Entry 4ZXD (X-ray diffraction, 3.05 A resolution); this record covers chains A and W of the 4 polymer chains in the assembly.

Chain A:
Molecule: Hydroquinone dioxygenase small subunit
Source organism: Pseudomonas sp. (strain WBC-3)
UniProt: C1I210 (C1I210_PSEWB); residues 1-164 here = UniProt positions 1-164
Amino-acid sequence (168 residues; numbered -3 to 164; the number before each row is that of its first residue; numbers below 1 keep their minus sign (Gly-3 is residue -3)):
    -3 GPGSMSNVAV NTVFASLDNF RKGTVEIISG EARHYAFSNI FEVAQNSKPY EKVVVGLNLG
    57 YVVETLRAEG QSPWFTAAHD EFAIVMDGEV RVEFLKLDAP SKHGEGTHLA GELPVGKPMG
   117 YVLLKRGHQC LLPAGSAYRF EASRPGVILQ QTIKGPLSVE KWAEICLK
Unresolved in the structure: -3 to 4
Differences from the reference sequence: expression tag (-3 to 0)

Chain W:
Molecule: Hydroquinone dioxygenase large subunit
Source organism: Pseudomonas sp. (strain WBC-3)
UniProt: C1I209 (C1I209_PSEWB); residue numbers follow UniProt; this construct covers 1-339
Amino-acid sequence (339 residues; row label = number of the first residue in the row):
     1 MAMLESAVDS AAFADDDVQA SPPHAVTGYR SFQLGAFELS RDEYFARITW PAKGETRSHL
    61 IPADIFLRAM MRDVAWGFFY GWVNFDHVIG TRNYYGKVDL YAGTFNGTLK AAGVNYTENF
   121 ETPLIMATFK AILRDWTNAT FDPFAAPEET GSAFGRKNGE NLECIERFRI ATKRMPGLQD
   181 DSPLRNDLPV NRQFADVSQD EPEVHAAEGF EGELHAFSLF KYLSRSDVTW NPSVTSVCKA
   241 SLFCPTTEEF ILPVFHGNDR VEWFIQMSDE IVWDVGDKDD GNPRARITMR AGDVCAMPAD
   301 IRHQGYSTKR SMLMVWENAT PNLPHLYESG ELKPYPIEF
Unresolved in the structure: 1-15

Chain A / chain W interface:
Contacting residue pairs (151):
  Val6(A) with Arg192(W); Gln193(W); Asp196(W); Lys309(W)
  Asn7(A) with Asp196(W); Asp269(W); Lys309(W)
  Thr8(A) with Gln193(W); Phe194(W); Asp196(W), hydrogen bond; Val197(W); Ser268(W); Asp269(W); Lys309(W), hydrogen bond
  Val9(A) with Ser268(W); Asp269(W), hydrogen bond (backbone-side chain); Ala291(W)
  Phe10(A) with Val197(W), hydrophobic; Phe220(W), hydrophobic; Met267(W); Ser268(W)
  Ala11(A) with Ala291(W)
  Arg17(A) with Arg290(W)
  Lys18(A) with Arg290(W), hydrogen bond (backbone-side chain); Asp293(W)
  Gly19(A) with Thr288(W); Asp293(W), hydrogen bond (backbone-side chain)
  Thr20(A) with Ile287(W); Thr288(W), hydrogen bond (backbone-backbone)
  Val21(A) with Ile287(W), hydrophobic
  Glu22(A) with Ala285(W); Arg286(W), hydrogen bond (backbone-backbone)
  Ile23(A) with Arg284(W)
  Ile24(A) with Pro283(W); Arg284(W), hydrogen bond (backbone-backbone)
  Ser25(A) with Arg284(W), hydrogen bond (backbone-backbone)
  Arg29(A) with Glu338(W), salt bridge; Phe339(W), hydrogen bond (side chain-backbone)
  His30(A) with Pro298(W); Tyr335(W); Pro336(W)
  Tyr31(A) with Val275(W); Arg284(W); Ala285(W); Ile287(W), hydrophobic; Cys295(W); Ala296(W), hydrogen bond (backbone-backbone); Pro298(W)
  Ala32(A) with Trp263(W), hydrophobic; Val294(W)
  Phe33(A) with Ile287(W), hydrophobic; Thr288(W); Asp293(W); Val294(W); Cys295(W), hydrophobic
  Ser34(A) with Asp293(W); Val294(W), hydrogen bond (backbone-backbone)
  Asn35(A) with Ala291(W); Gly292(W); Asp293(W), hydrogen bond
  Ile36(A) with Gly292(W), hydrogen bond (backbone-backbone); Val294(W), hydrophobic
  Phe37(A) with Gly292(W)
  Val51(A) with Trp263(W); Val294(W)
  Gly52(A) with Trp263(W); Trp316(W)
  Leu53(A) with Trp263(W), hydrogen bond (backbone-side chain); Trp316(W); Pro336(W); Ile337(W), hydrophobic
  Asn54(A) with Val261(W), hydrogen bond (side chain-backbone); Trp263(W); Trp316(W); Asn318(W), hydrogen bond
  Leu55(A) with Asn318(W); Leu323(W), hydrophobic; Leu332(W), hydrophobic
  Tyr57(A) with Cys238(W); Lys239(W); Ala240(W), hydrogen bond (side chain-backbone); Ser241(W); Trp316(W); Asn318(W)
  Val58(A) with Trp316(W), hydrophobic
  Val59(A) with Phe243(W), hydrophobic; Trp316(W), hydrophobic
  His75(A) with Lys239(W)
  Asp76(A) with Arg174(W), salt bridge; Cys238(W)
  Phe78(A) with Arg174(W); Met175(W), hydrophobic; Ser236(W); Val237(W)
  Ile80(A) with Phe243(W), hydrophobic
  Met82(A) with Phe220(W), hydrophobic
  Phe90(A) with Leu214(W), hydrophobic
  Lys92(A) with Phe210(W); Glu213(W), salt bridge
  Glu101(A) with Lys239(W), salt bridge
  Lys113(A) with Phe210(W)
  Pro114(A) with Ala207(W); Phe210(W)
  Met115(A) with Ala206(W); Ala207(W), hydrogen bond (backbone-backbone); Phe210(W), hydrophobic; Glu213(W); Leu214(W)
  Gly116(A) with His205(W); Ala207(W); Leu214(W)
  Tyr117(A) with Val204(W); His205(W), hydrogen bond (backbone-backbone); Leu214(W)
  Val118(A) with Glu203(W); Val204(W), hydrophobic; Ala216(W), hydrophobic
  Leu119(A) with Pro202(W); Glu203(W), hydrogen bond (backbone-backbone)
  Gly123(A) with Ser218(W); Leu219(W), hydrogen bond (backbone-backbone); Phe220(W), hydrogen bond (backbone-backbone)
  His124(A) with Asp200(W), hydrogen bond (side chain-backbone); Glu201(W); Pro202(W); Phe217(W); Ser218(W)
  Gln125(A) with Met175(W); Ala216(W); Phe217(W), hydrogen bond (backbone-backbone); Leu219(W); Thr235(W), hydrogen bond (side chain-backbone); Ser236(W), hydrogen bond
  Cys126(A) with Met175(W); His215(W)
  Leu127(A) with Arg174(W); Met175(W); His215(W), hydrogen bond (backbone-backbone)
  Gln147(A) with Ser236(W); Cys238(W); Ser241(W), hydrogen bond; Leu242(W); Phe243(W)
  Thr148(A) with Cys238(W)
  Ile149(A) with Lys239(W)
  Trp158(A) with Ile337(W), hydrophobic; Phe339(W), hydrophobic
  Ala159(A) with Phe339(W)
  Cys162(A) with Phe339(W), hydrophobic
  Leu163(A) with Phe339(W)
  Lys164(A) with Phe339(W)
Also at the interface, not in a pair above, chain A (66 interface residues in all): Gly26, Gly100, Leu120, Arg122, Pro129, Ala130
Also at the interface, not in a pair above, chain W (67 interface residues in all): Leu178, Ile265, Met312, Thr320

In short:
The interface between chain A and chain W involves 66 residues on one side and 67 on the other, with 29
hydrogen bonds and 4 salt bridges. Polar pairs include Arg29(A)-Glu338(W), Asp76(A)-Arg174(W) and
Lys92(A)-Glu213(W).
Chain A is Hydroquinone dioxygenase small subunit and chain W is Hydroquinone dioxygenase large subunit, both
from Pseudomonas sp. (strain WBC-3); the structure, Crystal Structure of hydroquinone 1,2-dioxygenase PnpCD,
was determined by X-ray diffraction, deposited together with 4ZXA and 4ZXC.
